PDB entry 8G8G | electron microscopy, 3.20 A resolution | chains G and I of the 11 polymer chains in the assembly

Chain G:
Molecule: Histone H2A
Source organism: Xenopus laevis
Reference sequence: Q6AZJ8 (Q6AZJ8_XENLA); residues 1-129 here correspond to UniProt positions 2-130 (UniProt number = residue number + 1)
Sequence (129 residues; numbered 1 to 129; the number before each row is that of its first residue):
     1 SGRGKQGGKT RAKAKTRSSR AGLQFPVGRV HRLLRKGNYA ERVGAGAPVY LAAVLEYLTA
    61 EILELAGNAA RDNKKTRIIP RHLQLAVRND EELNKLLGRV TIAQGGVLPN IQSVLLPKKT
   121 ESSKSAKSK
Not modelled in the structure: 1-10

Chain I:
Molecule: Lin28b DNA
Sequence (182 nucleotides; each row starts with the number of its first residue; numbers below 1 keep their minus sign (DA-75 is residue -75)):
   -75 ATGAAGTATG TGTCTTTATT CACAAGCTTG CACAATCCCT GCTGGACAAT TCTGAGTGAT
   -15 GGCAGCTCCC ACCTTTCCTT CTTTCTTCAC TTAGACTACA TTTATTCAGC ATCTGTATTG
    45 TTGGAGTAAG TTCCATGTTA ATACTCACCA CTGAGGATAT GTTAATACCA CTTAACTTAT
   105 GC
Not modelled in the structure: -75 to -74, 101-106

Chain G / chain I interface:
Residue-residue contacts - 17 pairs, chain G then chain I:
  Arg11(G) with DT43(I), hydrogen bond to the base; DG44(I), hydrogen bond to the sugar
  Thr16(G) with DG47(I), sugar contact
  Arg29(G) with DG48(I), hydrogen bond to the phosphate; DA49(I), salt bridge to the phosphate
  Arg42(G) with DT38(I), hydrogen bond to the sugar; DG39(I), phosphate contact
  Val43(G) with DT38(I), sugar contact; DG39(I), hydrogen bond to the phosphate
  Gly44(G) with DT38(I), phosphate contact
  Ala45(G) with DT38(I), hydrogen bond to the phosphate
  Lys75(G) with DC58(I), phosphate contact; DA59(I), phosphate contact
  Thr76(G) with DC57(I), sugar contact; DC58(I), hydrogen bond to the phosphate
  Arg77(G) with DC57(I), hydrogen bond to the sugar; DC58(I), hydrogen bond to the phosphate
Interface residues without a listed pair, chain G (14 interface residues in all): Lys13, Ala14, His31, Glu41
Interface residues without a listed pair, chain I (12 interface residues in all): DT45, DT46

Overview:
The interface between chain G and chain I involves 14 residues on one side and 12 on the other, with 9
hydrogen bonds and 1 salt bridge. Polar pairs include Arg11(G)-DT43(I), Arg11(G)-DG44(I) and Arg42(G)-DT38(I).
Chain G is Histone H2A (Xenopus laevis) and chain I is Lin28b DNA; the structure, Interaction of H3 tail in
LIN28B nucleosome with Oct4, was determined by electron microscopy together with 8G87, 8G88, 8G8B and 8G8E
from the same study.
